Entry 5BTI (X-ray diffraction, 2.50 A resolution); this record covers chains C and G of the 8 polymer chains in the assembly.

== Chain C ==
Molecule: DNA gyrase subunit A
From: Mycobacterium tuberculosis (strain ATCC 25618 / H37Rv)
Notes: EC 5.99.1.3; fragment: GyrA 2-500 with IGSG C-terminal tag
UniProt: P9WG47 (GYRA_MYCTU); numbering as in UniProt (aligned over 2-500)
Sequence (503 residues; numbered 2 to 504; the number before each row is that of its first residue):
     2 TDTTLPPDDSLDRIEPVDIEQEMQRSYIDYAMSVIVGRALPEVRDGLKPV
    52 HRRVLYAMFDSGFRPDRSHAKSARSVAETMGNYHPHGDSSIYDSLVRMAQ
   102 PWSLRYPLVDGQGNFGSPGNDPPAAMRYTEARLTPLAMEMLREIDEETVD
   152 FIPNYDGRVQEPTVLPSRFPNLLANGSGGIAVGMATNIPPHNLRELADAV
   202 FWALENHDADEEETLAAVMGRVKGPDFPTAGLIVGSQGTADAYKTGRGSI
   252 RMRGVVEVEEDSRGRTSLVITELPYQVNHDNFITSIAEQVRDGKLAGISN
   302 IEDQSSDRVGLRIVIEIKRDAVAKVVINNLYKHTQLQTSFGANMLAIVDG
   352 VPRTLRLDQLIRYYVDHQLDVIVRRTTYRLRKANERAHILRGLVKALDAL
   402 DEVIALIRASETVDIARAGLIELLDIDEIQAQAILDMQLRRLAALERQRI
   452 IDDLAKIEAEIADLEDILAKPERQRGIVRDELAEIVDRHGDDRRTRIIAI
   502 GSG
Disordered / not traced: 2-14, 502-504
Sequence notes: engineered mutation Ser90 (Ala in P9WG47); expression tag (501-504)
Modified positions: Tyr129 (O-phosphotyrosine; PTR)
Swiss-Prot annotation at these positions:
  - active site: Tyr129 (O-(5'-phospho-DNA)-tyrosine intermediate)
  - modified residue: Thr2 (N-acetylthreonine)
  - natural variant: Ser91 (S91P: Confers ciprofloxacin resistance, in clinical isolate), Asp94 (D94A: Confers ciprofloxacin resistance, in clinical isolate; D94G: Confers ciprofloxacin resistance, in clinical isolate; D94H: Confers ciprofloxacin resistance, in clinical isolate ...)
  - mutagenesis: Thr80 (T80A: Slight resistance to fluoroquinolones. Hypersusceptibile, 2- to 14-fold higher sensitivity to fluoroquinolones, 2- to 8-fold more efficient in fluoroquinolone-induced DNA cleavage ...), Gly88 (G88A: Confers fluoroquinolone resistance, IC(50) is 2- to 26-fold higher than wild-type ...), Asp94 (D94G/H: 25- 45-fold increased resistance to fluoroquinolones, 4- to 8-fold reduction in fluoroquinolone-induced DNA cleavage ...)

== Chain G ==
Molecule: DNA substrate 24-mer TTACGTGCATAGTCATTCATGACC
From: synthetic construct
Sequence (24 nucleotides; numbered 1 to 24; the number before each row is that of its first residue):
     1 TTACGTGCATAGTCATTCATGACC
Disordered / not traced: 1-2, 24

== Chain C / chain G interface ==
Residue-residue contacts (15; chain C residue first):
  Tyr28(C) - DC18(G)  hydrogen bond to the phosphate
  Arg128(C) - DA11(G)  sugar contact
  Tyr129(C) - DA11(G)  sugar contact
  Ile181(C) - DC18(G)  base contact
  Ile181(C) - DA19(G)  base contact
  Ala182(C) - DC18(G)  sugar contact
  Ala182(C) - DA19(G)  sugar contact
  Val183(C) - DC18(G)  phosphate contact
  Gly184(C) - DC18(G)  phosphate contact
  Gly184(C) - DA19(G)  hydrogen bond to the phosphate
  Met185(C) - DA19(G)  sugar contact
  Ala186(C) - DA19(G)  sugar contact
  Arg248(C) - DG21(G)  salt bridge to the phosphate
  Ser250(C) - DA22(G)  phosphate contact
  Lys333(C) - DC23(G)  phosphate contact
Also at the interface, not in a pair above, chain C (15 interface residues in all): Tyr31, Pro124, Ala126
Also at the interface, not in a pair above, chain G (9 interface residues in all): DG12, DT17, DT20

== Summary ==
15 residues of chain C and 9 residues of chain G are in contact, with 2 hydrogen bonds and 1 salt bridge.
Among the polar pairs are Tyr28(C)-DC18(G), Gly184(C)-DA19(G) and Arg248(C)-DG21(G). From UniProt: active-site
residue Tyr129(C) and 3 mutagenesis sites on chain C.
Chain C is DNA gyrase subunit A (Mycobacterium tuberculosis (strain ATCC 25618 / H37Rv)) and chain G is DNA
substrate 24-mer TTACGTGCATAGTCATTCATGACC (synthetic construct); the structure, Crystal structure of a
topoisomerase II complex, was determined by X-ray diffraction together with 5BS8, 5BTA, 5BTC, 5BTD, 5BTF,
5BTG, 5BTL and 5BTN from the same study.
